PDB entry 8OER | electron microscopy, 3.00 A resolution | chains A and C of the 6 polymer chains in the assembly

# Chain A
Name: Mucin-5B
Organism: Homo sapiens
UniProt: Q9HC84 (MUC5B_HUMAN); residues 26-785 here = UniProt positions 26-785
Amino-acid sequence (760 residues; row label = number of the first residue in the row):
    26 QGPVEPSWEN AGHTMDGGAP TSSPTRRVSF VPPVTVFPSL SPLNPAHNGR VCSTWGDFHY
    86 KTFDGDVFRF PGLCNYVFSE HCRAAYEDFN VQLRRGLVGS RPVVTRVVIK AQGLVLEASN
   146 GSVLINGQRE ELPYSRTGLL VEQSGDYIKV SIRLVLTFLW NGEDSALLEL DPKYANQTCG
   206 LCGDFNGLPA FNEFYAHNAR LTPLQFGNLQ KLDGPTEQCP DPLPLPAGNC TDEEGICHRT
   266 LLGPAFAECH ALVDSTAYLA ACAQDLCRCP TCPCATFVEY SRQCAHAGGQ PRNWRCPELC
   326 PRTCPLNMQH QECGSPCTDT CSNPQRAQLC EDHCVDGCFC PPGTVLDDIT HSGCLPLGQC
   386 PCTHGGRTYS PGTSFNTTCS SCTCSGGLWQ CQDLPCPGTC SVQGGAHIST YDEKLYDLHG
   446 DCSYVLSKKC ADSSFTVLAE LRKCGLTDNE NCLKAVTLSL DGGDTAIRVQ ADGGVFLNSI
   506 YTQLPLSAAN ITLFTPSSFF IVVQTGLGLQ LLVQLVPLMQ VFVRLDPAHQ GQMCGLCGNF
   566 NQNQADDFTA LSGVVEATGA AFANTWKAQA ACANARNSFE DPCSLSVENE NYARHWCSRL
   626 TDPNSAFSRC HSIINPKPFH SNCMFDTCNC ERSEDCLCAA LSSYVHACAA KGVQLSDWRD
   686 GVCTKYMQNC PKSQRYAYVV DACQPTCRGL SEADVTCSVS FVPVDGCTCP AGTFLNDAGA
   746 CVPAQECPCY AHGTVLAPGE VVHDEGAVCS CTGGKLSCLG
Not modelled in the structure: 26-70
Disulfides: C77-C207, C99-C244, C107-C204, C255-C292, C262-C287, C274-C309, C294-C297, C299-C325, C329-C363, C338-C359, C342-C355, C346-C385, C365-C379, C387-C409, C404-C421, C407-C416, C425-C562, C447-C597, C455-C559, C469-C477, C608-C653, C622-C648, C635-C673, C655-C661, C663-C688, C695-C732, C708-C722, C712-C752, C734-C746, C754-C776, C774-C783
Glycans and other covalent adducts: N-acetylglucosamine (NAG) linked to N145, N201, N401, N515
Bound ions: Ca2+ site 1: D89, D209, N211, L213, E218; Ca2+ site 2: D437, N564, N566, N568, D571
Swiss-Prot annotation at these positions:
  - binding site (Cu(2+)): E194, H311, H358
  - glycosylation (N-linked (GlcNAc...) asparagine): N145, N201, N254, N401, N515

# Chain C
Name: Mucin-5B
Organism: Homo sapiens
UniProt: Q9HC84 (MUC5B_HUMAN); residues 793-1252 here = UniProt positions 793-1252
Amino-acid sequence (460 residues; row label = number of the first residue in the row):
   793 GCAAPMVYLD CSNSSAGTPG AECLRSCHTL DVGCFSTHCV SGCVCPPGLV SDGSGGCIAE
   853 EDCPCVHNEA TYKPGETIRV DCNTCTCRNR RWECSHRLCL GTCVAYGDGH FITFDGDRYS
   913 FEGSCEYILA QDYCGDNTTH GTFRIVTENI PCGTTGTTCS KAIKLFVESY ELILQEGTFK
   973 AVARGPGGDP PYKIRYMGIF LVIETHGMAV SWDRKTSVFI RLHQDYKGRV CGLCGNFDDN
  1033 AINDFATRSR SVVGDALEFG NSWKLSPSCP DALAPKDPCT ANPFRKSWAQ KQCSILHGPT
  1093 FAACRSQVDS TKYYEACVND ACACDSGGDC ECFCTAVAAY AQACHDAGLC VSWRTPDTCP
  1153 LFCDFYNPHG GCEWHYQPCG APCLKTCRNP SGHCLVDLPG LEGCYPKCPP SQPFFNEDQM
  1213 KCVAQCGCYD KDGNYYDVGA RVPTAENCQS CNCTPSGIQC
Not modelled in the structure: 1236-1242
Disulfides: C794-C835, C803-C831, C815-C826, C819-C855, C837-C849, C857-C879, C874-C891, C877-C886, C895-C1026, C917-C1061, C926-C1023, C944-C951, C1071-C1114, C1085-C1109, C1096-C1136, C1116-C1124, C1126-C1151, C1142-C1171, C1155-C1196, C1175-C1186, C1179-C1218, C1200-C1214, C1220-C1245, C1243-C1252
Glycans and other covalent adducts: N-acetylglucosamine (NAG) linked to N929
Bound ions: Ca2+: D907, N1028, D1030, N1032, N1035, D1036
Swiss-Prot annotation at these positions:
  - glycosylation (N-linked (GlcNAc...) asparagine): N805, N929

# Chain A / chain C interface
Residue-residue contacts (82):
  Q137(A) - G945(C)
  Q137(A) - T946(C)  hydrogen bond (backbone-side chain)
  Q137(A) - T947(C)
  L139(A) - T947(C)
  P158(A) - P1062(C)  hydrophobic
  S160(A) - S916(C)
  S160(A) - P1062(C)
  R161(A) - S916(C)
  R161(A) - T947(C)
  T162(A) - S916(C)
  T162(A) - N941(C)
  T162(A) - P943(C)
  T162(A) - T947(C)
  T162(A) - G948(C)  hydrogen bond (side chain-backbone)
  T162(A) - T950(C)
  G163(A) - N941(C)
  G163(A) - P943(C)
  R178(A) - E918(C)  salt bridge
  R178(A) - E940(C)  salt bridge
  R178(A) - I942(C)
  R178(A) - K956(C)
  L179(A) - Q967(C)
  L179(A) - E968(C)
  K198(A) - E968(C)  salt bridge
  T345(A) - P1059(C)
  S347(A) - R1040(C)
  N348(A) - R1040(C)  hydrogen bond
  N348(A) - L1057(C)  hydrogen bond (side chain-backbone)
  Q350(A) - T930(C)
  R351(A) - L1057(C)
  Q353(A) - Y925(C)
  Q353(A) - T930(C)  hydrogen bond
  L354(A) - R936(C)
  L354(A) - F958(C)  hydrophobic
  L354(A) - E960(C)
  E356(A) - R976(C)  salt bridge
  D373(A) - P1059(C)
  H389(A) - S1043(C)
  H389(A) - V1045(C)
  L413(A) - R1042(C)
  W414(A) - S1041(C)  hydrogen bond (backbone-backbone)
  W414(A) - R1042(C)  hydrogen bond (backbone-side chain)
  W414(A) - S1043(C)
  Q415(A) - R1042(C)
  C416(A) - R1042(C)  hydrogen bond (side chain-backbone)
  V450(A) - V824(C)  hydrophobic
  L463(A) - F827(C)  hydrophobic
  Q567(A) - D1031(C)
  Q567(A) - N1032(C)
  Q567(A) - I1034(C)
  N568(A) - D1031(C)
  Q569(A) - A1033(C)
  L576(A) - D823(C)
  S577(A) - W884(C)  hydrogen bond (backbone-backbone)
  V579(A) - H859(C)
  V579(A) - V872(C)  hydrophobic
  V579(A) - W884(C)  hydrophobic
  V580(A) - H859(C)
  E581(A) - H859(C)  salt bridge
  E581(A) - N860(C)
  A582(A) - N860(C)
  A582(A) - S1098(C)
  A582(A) - Q1099(C)
  T583(A) - R1097(C)
  T590(A) - H820(C)
  W591(A) - V824(C)  hydrophobic
  K592(A) - H820(C)  hydrogen bond (backbone-side chain)
  K592(A) - V824(C)
  A593(A) - T821(C)
  A593(A) - C826(C)
  A593(A) - F827(C)  hydrophobic
  Q594(A) - E814(C)
  Q594(A) - C826(C)
  Q594(A) - F827(C)  hydrogen bond (side chain-backbone)
  Q594(A) - S828(C)  hydrogen bond
  A595(A) - E814(C)
  A595(A) - S818(C)
  A595(A) - T821(C)  hydrogen bond (backbone-side chain)
  F604(A) - H1089(C)
  F604(A) - R1097(C)
  I638(A) - G1046(C)
  N640(A) - G1046(C)
Also at the interface, not in a pair above, chain A (57 interface residues in all): Y111, L164, T388, D437, E438, T461, A586, N589, A596, N602, I639, K642
Also at the interface, not in a pair above, chain C (65 interface residues in all): L816, G825, H830, E861, C877, R882, R883, C886, T949, V1044, K1056, S1058, S1060, D1101, N1111

# Summary
57 residues of chain A and 65 residues of chain C are in contact; the contacts include 13 hydrogen bonds and 5
salt bridges. Among the polar pairs are R178(A)-E918(C), R178(A)-E940(C) and K198(A)-E968(C). Covalently
linked N-acetylglucosamine: at N145(A), N201(A), N401(A) and N515(A).
Here chain A is Mucin-5B and chain C is Mucin-5B, both from Homo sapiens. Entry 8OER (MUC5B amino acids
26-1435) was determined by electron microscopy.
